PDB entry 5B7Y | X-ray diffraction, 1.32 A resolution | chains A and B

[Chain A (and B)]
Protein: Uncharacterized protein TM_0416
Source organism: Thermotoga maritima MSB8
Notes: chain B of this document is another copy of the same molecule, construct and numbering; everything in this record applies to it too
UniProt: Q9WYP7 (Y416_THEMA); residues 1-270 here = UniProt positions 1-270
Sequence (290 residues; row label = number of the first residue in the row; numbers below 1 keep their minus sign (Met-19 is residue -19)):
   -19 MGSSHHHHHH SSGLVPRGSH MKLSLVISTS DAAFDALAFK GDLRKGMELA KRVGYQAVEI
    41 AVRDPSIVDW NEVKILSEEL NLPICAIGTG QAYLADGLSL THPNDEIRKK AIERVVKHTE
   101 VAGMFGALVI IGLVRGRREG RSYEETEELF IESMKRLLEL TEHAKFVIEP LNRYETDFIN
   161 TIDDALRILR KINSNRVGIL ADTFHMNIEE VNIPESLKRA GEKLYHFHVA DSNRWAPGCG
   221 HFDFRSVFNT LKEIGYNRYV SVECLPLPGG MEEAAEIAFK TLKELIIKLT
Not modelled in the structure: -19 to 0, 270 (chain B: -19 to 0, 269-270)
Sequence notes: expression tag (-19 to 0)
Bound ions: Co2+: Glu149, Asp182, His208, Glu243
Small-molecule neighbours:
  - 1PG (2-(2-{2-[2-(2-methoxy-ethoxy)-ethoxy]-ethoxy}-ethoxy)-ethanol), molecule 1: Met1, Leu3, Gly34, Gln36, Phe259, Lys263, Ile266, Ile267
  - 1PG, molecule 2: Glu93, Val96, Leu140
  - 1PG, molecule 3: Gly106, Leu108, Lys145, Asn175, Tyr205, Arg238
What the authors report for this chain:
  - catalytic residues: Glu149, Glu243 (proposed by the authors, not directly observed)

[Chain A / chain B interface]
Contacting residue pairs - 21 pairs, chain A then chain B:
  Glu86(A) - Glu142(B)
  Glu86(A) - His143(B)  salt bridge
  Lys89(A) - His143(B)
  Lys90(A) - Glu142(B)  salt bridge
  Glu93(A) - His143(B)  salt bridge
  Val96(A) - Asn175(B)
  Lys97(A) - Asn175(B)
  Glu100(A) - Asn175(B)  hydrogen bond
  Leu138(A) - Asn237(B)  hydrogen bond (backbone-side chain)
  Leu140(A) - Lys145(B)
  Leu140(A) - Arg238(B)  hydrogen bond (backbone-side chain)
  Thr141(A) - Asn237(B)  hydrogen bond (backbone-side chain)
  Glu142(A) - Glu202(B)
  Glu142(A) - Ile234(B)
  Glu142(A) - Gly235(B)
  Glu142(A) - Tyr236(B)
  Glu142(A) - Asn237(B)
  Glu142(A) - Arg238(B)  salt bridge
  His143(A) - Glu202(B)
  His143(A) - Ile234(B)  hydrogen bond (side chain-backbone)
  Arg176(A) - Asn237(B)
Also at the interface, not in a pair above, chain A (14 interface residues in all): Glu139
Also at the interface, not in a pair above, chain B (13 interface residues in all): Lys2, Gly201, Leu204

[In short]
14 residues of chain A and 13 residues of chain B are in contact, with 5 hydrogen bonds and 4 salt bridges.
Polar contacts include Glu86(A)-His143(B), Lys90(A)-Glu142(B) and Glu93(A)-His143(B). Ligands of chain A: 3
copies of compound 1PG. Glu149(A), Asp182(A), His208(A) and Glu243(A) form the Co2+ site. From the paper:
catalytic residues Glu149(A) and Glu243(A).
Chain A and chain B are both Uncharacterized protein TM_0416 (Thermotoga maritima MSB8); the structure,
Crystal Structure of Hyperthermophilic Thermotoga maritima L-Ketose-3-Epimerase with Co2+, was determined by
X-ray diffraction together with 5B7Z, 5B80, 5H1W and 5H6H from the same study.
